PDB entry 1TWQ | X-ray diffraction, 2.30 A resolution | chains A and P

== Chain A ==
Molecule: peptidoglycan recognition protein-I-alpha
Organism: Homo sapiens
Notes: fragment: C-terminal domain
UniProt: Q96LB9 (PGRP3_HUMAN); residue numbers follow UniProt; this construct covers 177-341
Amino-acid sequence (165 residues; row label = number of the first residue in the row):
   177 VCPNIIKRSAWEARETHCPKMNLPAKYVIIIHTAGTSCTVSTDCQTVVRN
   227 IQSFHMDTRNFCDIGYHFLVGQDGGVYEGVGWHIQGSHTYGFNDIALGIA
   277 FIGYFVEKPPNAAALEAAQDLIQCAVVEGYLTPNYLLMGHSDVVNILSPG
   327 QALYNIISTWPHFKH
Cystine bridges: Cys178-Cys300, Cys194-Cys238, Cys214-Cys220
Bound ions: Ni2+: Val177, Asp296, His338
Ligand contacts: N-acetyl-beta-muramic acid (AMU): Ile207, His208, Thr209, Ala210, Ile227, Phe230, His231, Arg235, Tyr242, His316, Ile322, Ser324
Swiss-Prot annotation at these positions:
  - region: His264 to Asn269 (Interaction with murein)
  - binding site (peptidoglycan): His231, Arg235, Tyr242
From the paper describing this entry:
  - binding site for N-acetyl-beta-muramic acid: His208, His231, Arg235, Tyr242
  - binding site for muramyl tripeptide (chain P): Arg235, Asn236, Phe237, His264, Tyr266, Asn269
  - specificity-determining residues: Asn236, Phe237 (proposed by the authors, not directly observed)

== Chain P ==
Molecule: muramyl tripeptide
Notes: fragment: PGN fragment
Amino-acid sequence (4 residues; numbered 996 to 999; the number before each row is that of its first residue):
   996 AEKX
Covalently attached groups: N-acetyl-beta-muramic acid (AMU) linked to Ala996
Modified / non-standard residues: Glu997 (4-amido-4-carbamoyl-butyric acid; GMA); NH2 (amino group) at position 999

== How chain A and chain P interact ==
Residue-residue contacts (16):
  Arg235(A) with Ala996(P), hydrogen bond (side chain-backbone)
  Asn236(A) with Lys998(P)
  Phe237(A) with Ala996(P), hydrophobic; Glu997(P); Lys998(P)
  Gly262(A) with Lys998(P)
  Ser263(A) with Ala996(P); Glu997(P)
  His264(A) with Ala996(P); Glu997(P), hydrogen bond (backbone-backbone)
  Thr265(A) with Glu997(P)
  Tyr266(A) with Glu997(P)
  Asn269(A) with Glu997(P), hydrogen bond (side chain-backbone); Lys998(P), hydrogen bond (side chain-backbone); NH2_999(P)
  Val320(A) with Glu997(P)
Also at the interface, not in a pair above, chain A (15 interface residues in all): His231, Tyr242, Gln261, His316, Ile322

== Summary ==
15 residues of chain A face 4 of chain P across their interface; the contacts include 4 hydrogen bonds. Among
the polar pairs are Arg235(A)-Ala996(P), Asn269(A)-Glu997(P) and Asn269(A)-Lys998(P). The paper reports a
binding site for muramyl tripeptide (chain P) at Arg235(A), Asn236(A) and Phe237(A) among others; a binding
site for N-acetyl-beta-muramic acid at His208(A), His231(A) and Arg235(A) among others.
Here chain A is peptidoglycan recognition protein-I-alpha (Homo sapiens) and chain P is muramyl tripeptide.
Entry 1TWQ (Crystal structure of the C-terminal PGN-binding domain of human PGRP-Ialpha in complex with PGN
analog muramyl ...) was determined by X-ray diffraction.
